9FFR - chains C and F of the 6 polymer chains in the assembly; structure by electron microscopy, 3.10 A resolution.

Chain C:
Name: Gamma-aminobutyric acid receptor subunit beta-3
From: Homo sapiens
Reference sequence: P28472 (GBRB3_HUMAN); residues 1-448 here correspond to UniProt positions 26-473 (UniProt number = residue number + 25)
Chain sequence (395 residues; each row starts with the number of its first residue; note: 107 numbers in that range are skipped by the numbering (no residue carries them; nothing is unmodelled there); numbers below 1 keep their minus sign (Met-53 is residue -53)):
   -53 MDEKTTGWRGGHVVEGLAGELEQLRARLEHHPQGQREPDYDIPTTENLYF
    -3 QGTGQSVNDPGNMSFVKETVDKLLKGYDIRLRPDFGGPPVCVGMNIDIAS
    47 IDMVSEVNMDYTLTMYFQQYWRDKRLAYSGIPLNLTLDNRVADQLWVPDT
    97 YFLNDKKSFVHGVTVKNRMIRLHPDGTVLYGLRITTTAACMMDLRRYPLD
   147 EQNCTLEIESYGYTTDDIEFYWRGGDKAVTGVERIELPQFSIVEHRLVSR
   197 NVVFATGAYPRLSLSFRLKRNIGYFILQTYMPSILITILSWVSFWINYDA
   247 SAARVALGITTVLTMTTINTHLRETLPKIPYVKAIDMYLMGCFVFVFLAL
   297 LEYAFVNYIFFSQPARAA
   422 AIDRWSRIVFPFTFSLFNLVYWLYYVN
Not modelled in the structure: -53 to 7, 448
Disulfides: Cys136-Cys150
Covalently attached groups: N-acetylglucosamine (NAG) linked to Asn80; glycan linked to Asn149
Differences from the reference sequence: initiating methionine (-53); expression tag (-52 to 0); linker (308-314)

Chain F:
Name: Megabody25, Outer membrane protein
From: Lama glama
Reference sequence: B5Z8H1 (B5Z8H1_HELPG); the construct has insertions or renumbered stretches relative to UniProt, so the offset changes along the chain: 14-234 = UniProt 226-446; 235-403 = UniProt 53-221
Chain sequence (522 residues; row label = number of the first residue in the row):
     2 QVQLVESGGGLVQTKTTTSVIDTTNDAQNLLTQAQTIVNTLKDYCPILIA
    52 KSSSSNGGTNNANTPSWQTAGGGKNSCATFGAEFSAASDMINNAQKIVQE
   102 TQQLSANQPKNITQPHNLNLNSPSSLTALAQKMLKNAQSQAEILKLANQV
   152 ESDFNKLSSGHLKDYIGKCDASAISSANMTMQNQKNNWGNGCAGVEETQS
   202 LLKTSAADFNNQTPQINQAQNLANTLIQELGNNTYEQLSRLLTNDNGTNS
   252 KTSAQAINQAVNNLNERAKTLAGGTTNSPAYQATLLALRSVLGLWNSMGY
   302 AVICGGYTKSPGENNQKDFHYTDENGNGTTINCGGSTNSNGTHSYNGTNT
   352 LKADKNVSLSIEQYEKIHEAYQILSKALKQAGLAPLNSKGEKLEAHVTTS
   402 KYGSLRLSCAASGHTFNYPIMGWFRQAPGKEREFVGAISWSGGSTSYADS
   452 VKDRFTISRDNAKNTVYLEMNNLKPEDTAVYYCAAKGRYSGGLYYPTNYD
   502 YWGQGTQVTVSSHHHHHHEPEA
Not modelled in the structure: 10-405, 511-523
Disulfides: Cys410-Cys484

Interface between chain C and chain F:
Pairs across the interface (19; chain C residue first):
  Leu99(C) - Tyr490(F)  hydrophobic
  Asn100(C) - Tyr490(F)
  Ala135(C) - Tyr490(F)
  Met137(C) - Phe417(F)
  Met137(C) - Arg489(F)
  Met138(C) - Phe417(F)
  Asp139(C) - Phe417(F)
  Asn149(C) - Asn418(F)
  Arg196(C) - Thr498(F)
  Arg196(C) - Asn499(F)
  Arg196(C) - Asp501(F)  salt bridge
  Val198(C) - Ser491(F)
  Val198(C) - Gly492(F)
  Val199(C) - Gly493(F)  hydrogen bond (backbone-backbone)
  Val199(C) - Tyr496(F)
  Val199(C) - Asn499(F)  hydrogen bond (backbone-side chain)
  Phe200(C) - Gly492(F)
  Ala201(C) - Tyr496(F)
  Arg207(C) - Tyr490(F)  hydrogen bond (side chain-backbone)
Also at the interface, not in a pair above, chain C (16 interface residues in all): Arg141, Thr151, Glu153

Summary:
The interface between chain C and chain F involves 16 residues on one side and 11 on the other; the contacts
include 3 hydrogen bonds and 1 salt bridge. Polar contacts include Arg196(C)-Asp501(F), Val199(C)-Asn499(F)
and Arg207(C)-Tyr490(F). Covalently linked N-acetylglucosamine: at Asn80(C).
Here chain C is Gamma-aminobutyric acid receptor subunit beta-3 (Homo sapiens) and chain F is Megabody25,
Outer membrane protein (Lama glama). Entry 9FFR (Cryo-EM structure of the alpha1beta3 GABA(A) receptor in
complex with GABA and Mb25 in the short-lived ...) was determined by electron microscopy.
